7F30 - chain A; structure by X-ray diffraction, 2.00 A resolution.

Chain A:
Name: Phenylacetaldoxime dehydratase
Source organism: Bacillus sp. (strain OxB-1)
Notes: EC 4.99.1.7
UniProt: P82604 (OXD_BACSX); residues 1-351 here = UniProt positions 1-351
Sequence (364 residues; row label = number of the first residue in the row):
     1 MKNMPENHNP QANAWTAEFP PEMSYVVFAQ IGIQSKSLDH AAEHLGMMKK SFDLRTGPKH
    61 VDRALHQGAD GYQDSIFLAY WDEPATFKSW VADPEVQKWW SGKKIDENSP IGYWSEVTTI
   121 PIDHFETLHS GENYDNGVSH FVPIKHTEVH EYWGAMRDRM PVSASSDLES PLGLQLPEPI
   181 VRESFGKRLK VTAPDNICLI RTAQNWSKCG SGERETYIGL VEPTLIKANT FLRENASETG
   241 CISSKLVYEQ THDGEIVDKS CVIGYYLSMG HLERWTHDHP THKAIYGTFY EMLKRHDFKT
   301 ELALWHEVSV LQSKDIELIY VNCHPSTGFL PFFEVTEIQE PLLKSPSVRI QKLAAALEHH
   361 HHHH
Not modelled in the structure: 340-364
Construct notes: engineered mutation A85 (Glu in P82604); expression tag (352-364)
Ion coordination: heme Fe: H282 (together with Z-2-(3-bromophenyl) propanal oxime)
Small-molecule neighbours:
  - Z-2-(3-bromophenyl) propanal oxime (0WQ): N13, A14, L128, H129, S130, H150, I200, T202, F289, L304, W305, H306
  - heme (HEM): L128, H150, E151, Y152, W153, G154, A155, M156, I200, T202, Q204, V221, L225, L232, V262, Y266, L272, W275, T276, H277, H282, I285, Y286, F289, L302, L304, H306

Summary:
Bound to chain A: heme and Z-2-(3-bromophenyl) propanal oxime.
Chain A is Phenylacetaldoxime dehydratase (Bacillus sp. (strain OxB-1)); the structure, Crystal structure of
OxdB E85A in complex with Z-2- (3-bromophenyl) propanal oxime, was determined by X-ray diffraction (same
publication as 7F2Y and 7F2Z).
